PDB entry 7T5F | X-ray diffraction, 2.60 A resolution | chains A and B of the 3 polymer chains in the assembly

Chain A:
Protein: Botulinum neurotoxin type B
Source organism: Clostridium botulinum
Notes: EC 3.4.24.69
Reference sequence: P10844 (BXB_CLOBO); residue numbers follow UniProt; this construct covers 1-425
Sequence (430 residues; row label = number of the first residue in the row; numbers below 1 keep their minus sign (Gly-4 is residue -4)):
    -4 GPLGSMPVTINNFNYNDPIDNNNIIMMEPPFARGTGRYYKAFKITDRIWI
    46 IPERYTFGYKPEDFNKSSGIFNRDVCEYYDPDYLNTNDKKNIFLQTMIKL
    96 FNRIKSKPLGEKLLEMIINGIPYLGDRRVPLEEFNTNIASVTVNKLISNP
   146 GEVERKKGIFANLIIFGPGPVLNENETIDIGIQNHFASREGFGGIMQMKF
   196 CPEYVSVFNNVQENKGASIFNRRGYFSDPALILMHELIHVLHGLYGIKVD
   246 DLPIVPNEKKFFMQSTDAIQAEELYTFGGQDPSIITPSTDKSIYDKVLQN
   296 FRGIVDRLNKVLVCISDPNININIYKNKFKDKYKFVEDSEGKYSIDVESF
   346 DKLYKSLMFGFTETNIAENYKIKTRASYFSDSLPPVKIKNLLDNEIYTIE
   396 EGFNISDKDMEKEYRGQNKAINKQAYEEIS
Not modelled in the structure: -4 to 1, 64-66
Construct notes: expression tag (-4 to 0)
Bound ions: Zn2+: His230, His234, Glu268
UniProt features mapped onto this chain:
  - active site: Glu231
  - binding site (Zn(2+)): His230, His234, Glu268

Chain B:
Protein: Jne-B10
Sequence (131 residues; row label = number of the first residue in the row; numbers below 1 keep their minus sign (Gly-4 is residue -4)):
    -4 GPLGSQVQLVESGGGLVQPGGSLRLSCAASGFPFHAYYMSWVRQAPGKGL
    46 EWVSHIGNGGIITRYADSVKGRFTISRDNAKNTLYLQMTNLKPEDTALYY
    96 CTLGTRDDLGPERGQGTQVTVSSEPKTPKPQ
Not modelled in the structure: -4 to -1, 117-126

How chain A and chain B interact:
Residue-residue contacts (40; chain A residue first):
  Met21(A) with Ile56(B), hydrophobic
  Gly29(A) with Asp102(B)
  Thr30(A) with Thr100(B), hydrogen bond (backbone-side chain); Asp102(B)
  Gly31(A) with Tyr33(B)
  Arg32(A) with Tyr33(B); Thr100(B); Asp103(B), salt bridge
  Tyr33(A) with Tyr33(B), hydrogen bond (backbone-side chain)
  Tyr34(A) with Tyr33(B), hydrophobic; Asn53(B)
  Glu48(A) with Asn53(B), hydrogen bond
  Thr51(A) with Ala31(B); Tyr32(B)
  Lys55(A) with Tyr32(B)
  Pro56(A) with Val2(B), hydrophobic; Phe27(B); Pro28(B); Tyr32(B); Glu107(B)
  Glu57(A) with Ser0(B); Val2(B); Gly26(B)
  Phe59(A) with Pro28(B); Tyr32(B)
  Asn60(A) with Ser0(B); Gly26(B); Phe27(B); Pro28(B)
  Pro76(A) with Pro28(B); His30(B), hydrogen bond (backbone-side chain)
  Tyr78(A) with His30(B)
  Leu79(A) with His30(B)
  Asn80(A) with His30(B)
  Leu141(A) with Ile57(B), hydrophobic; Arg59(B)
  Pro145(A) with Ile56(B); Arg59(B), hydrogen bond (backbone-side chain)
  Glu147(A) with Arg59(B)
  Glu149(A) with Arg59(B), salt bridge
Also at the interface, not in a pair above, chain A (26 interface residues in all): Lys35, Arg49, Tyr54, Asp77
Also at the interface, not in a pair above, chain B (20 interface residues in all): Gln1, Thr58, Leu98

Summary:
26 residues of chain A face 20 of chain B across their interface, with 5 hydrogen bonds and 2 salt bridges.
Polar pairs include Arg32(A)-Asp103(B), Glu149(A)-Arg59(B) and Thr30(A)-Thr100(B). Curated annotation
(UniProt) lists active-site residue Glu231(A) and 3 Zn2+-binding residues on chain A.
Chain A is Botulinum neurotoxin type B (Clostridium botulinum) and chain B is Jne-B10; the structure,
Botulinum neurotoxin Type B Light Chain complexed with nanobodies JLJ-G3 and JNE-B10, was determined by X-ray
diffraction, deposited together with 7L6V, 7LZP and 7NA9.
